8AB9 - chains A and H of the 20 polymer chains in the assembly; structure by electron microscopy, 3.30 A resolution.

[Chain A]
Protein: YALI0A14806p
Organism: Yarrowia lipolytica
UniProtKB: Q6CGY9 (Q6CGY9_YARLI); residues 1-474 here = UniProt positions 1-474
Chain sequence (474 residues; numbered 1 to 474; the number before each row is that of its first residue):
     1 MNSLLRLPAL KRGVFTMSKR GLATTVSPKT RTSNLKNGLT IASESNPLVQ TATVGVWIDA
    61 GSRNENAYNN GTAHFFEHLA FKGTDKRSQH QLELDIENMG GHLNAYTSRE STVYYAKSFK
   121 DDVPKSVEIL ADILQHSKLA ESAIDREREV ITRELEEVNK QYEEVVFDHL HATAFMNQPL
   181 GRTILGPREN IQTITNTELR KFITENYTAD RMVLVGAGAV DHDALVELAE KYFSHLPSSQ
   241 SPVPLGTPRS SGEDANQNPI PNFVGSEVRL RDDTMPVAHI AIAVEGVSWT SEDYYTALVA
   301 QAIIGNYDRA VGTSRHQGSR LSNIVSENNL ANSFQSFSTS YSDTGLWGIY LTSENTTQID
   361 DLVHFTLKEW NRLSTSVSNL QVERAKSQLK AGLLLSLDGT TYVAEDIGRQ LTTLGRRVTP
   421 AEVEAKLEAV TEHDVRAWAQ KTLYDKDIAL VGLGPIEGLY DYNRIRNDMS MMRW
Disordered / not traced: 1-25, 249-259
Residues lining bound ligands:
  - 1,2-diacyl-sn-glycero-3-phosphocholine (PC1): D445, S470, M472
  - phosphatidylethanolamine (PTY): N467, S470, M472
  - 1,2-dimyristoyl-sn-glycero-3-phosphate (XP4): R372, S376, R473

[Chain H]
Protein: Cytochrome b-c1 complex subunit 8
Organism: Yarrowia lipolytica
UniProtKB: Q6C387 (Q6C387_YARLI); residues 3-95 here correspond to UniProt positions 1-93 (UniProt number = residue number - 2)
Chain sequence (93 residues; each row starts with the number of its first residue):
     3 MGGNGHYMGW WGHMGSPPQK GIAGYTISPF AARPFAGVVH AAIFNTFRRT KNQALFVILP
    63 VSFFYYVWTQ ASEKNEWLYT KAGRHELAKA LAE
Disordered / not traced: 3-8, 94-95
Residues lining bound ligands: 1,2-diacyl-sn-glycero-3-phosphocholine (PC1): Q55, F58, V59, V63

[How chain A and chain H interact]
Contacting residue pairs (37; chain A residue first):
  M176(A) with I29(H), hydrophobic
  G265(A) with I29(H); S30(H), hydrogen bond (backbone-backbone)
  S266(A) with T28(H); I29(H)
  E267(A) with G26(H); Y27(H); T28(H), hydrogen bond (backbone-backbone)
  V268(A) with G26(H); Y27(H), hydrophobic
  R269(A) with I24(H); A25(H); G26(H), hydrogen bond (backbone-backbone)
  L270(A) with A25(H), hydrophobic
  R271(A) with S18(H); Q21(H); K22(H)
  D272(A) with Q21(H); K22(H)
  D273(A) with P20(H); Q21(H), hydrogen bond (side chain-backbone)
  T274(A) with K22(H)
  T356(A) with G14(H)
  T357(A) with H15(H)
  D447(A) with S30(H), hydrogen bond; F32(H)
  E457(A) with W12(H); W13(H); G14(H), hydrogen bond (side chain-backbone); H15(H), hydrogen bond (side chain-backbone); M16(H), hydrogen bond (side chain-backbone)
  G458(A) with G14(H)
  Y460(A) with W13(H), hydrophobic
  Y462(A) with S30(H); P31(H)
  N463(A) with P31(H)
  R466(A) with F32(H)
Also at the interface, not in a pair above, chain A (21 interface residues in all): V264
Also at the interface, not in a pair above, chain H (22 interface residues in all): G17, P19, G23, A33

[In short]
Chain A and chain H form an interface of 21 and 22 residues respectively; the contacts include 8 hydrogen
bonds. Polar pairs include D273(A)-Q21(H), D447(A)-S30(H) and E457(A)-G14(H). Bound to chain A:
phosphatidylethanolamine, 1,2-dimyristoyl-sn-glycero-3-phosphate and 1,2-diacyl-sn-glycero-3-phosphocholine.
Chain H binds 1,2-diacyl-sn-glycero-3-phosphocholine.
Here chain A is YALI0A14806p and chain H is Cytochrome b-c1 complex subunit 8, both from Yarrowia lipolytica.
Entry 8AB9 (Complex III2 from Yarrowia lipolytica, ascorbate-reduced, b-position) was determined by electron
microscopy together with 8AB6, 8AB7, 8AB8, 8ABA, 8ABB, 8ABE and 11 further entries from the same study.
